Entry 6G2I (electron microscopy, 5.90 A resolution (low resolution: residue-level contacts below are approximate; hydrogen-bond / salt-bridge calls are withheld)); this record covers chains F and Q of the 18 polymer chains in the assembly.

Chain F (and Q):
Molecule: Acetyl-CoA carboxylase 1
Source organism: Homo sapiens
Notes: EC 6.4.1.2, 6.3.4.14; chain Q of this document is another copy of the same molecule, construct and numbering; everything in this record applies to it too
Reference sequence: Q13085 (ACACA_HUMAN); residues 1-2346 here = UniProt positions 1-2346
Sequence (2346 residues; each row starts with the number of its first residue):
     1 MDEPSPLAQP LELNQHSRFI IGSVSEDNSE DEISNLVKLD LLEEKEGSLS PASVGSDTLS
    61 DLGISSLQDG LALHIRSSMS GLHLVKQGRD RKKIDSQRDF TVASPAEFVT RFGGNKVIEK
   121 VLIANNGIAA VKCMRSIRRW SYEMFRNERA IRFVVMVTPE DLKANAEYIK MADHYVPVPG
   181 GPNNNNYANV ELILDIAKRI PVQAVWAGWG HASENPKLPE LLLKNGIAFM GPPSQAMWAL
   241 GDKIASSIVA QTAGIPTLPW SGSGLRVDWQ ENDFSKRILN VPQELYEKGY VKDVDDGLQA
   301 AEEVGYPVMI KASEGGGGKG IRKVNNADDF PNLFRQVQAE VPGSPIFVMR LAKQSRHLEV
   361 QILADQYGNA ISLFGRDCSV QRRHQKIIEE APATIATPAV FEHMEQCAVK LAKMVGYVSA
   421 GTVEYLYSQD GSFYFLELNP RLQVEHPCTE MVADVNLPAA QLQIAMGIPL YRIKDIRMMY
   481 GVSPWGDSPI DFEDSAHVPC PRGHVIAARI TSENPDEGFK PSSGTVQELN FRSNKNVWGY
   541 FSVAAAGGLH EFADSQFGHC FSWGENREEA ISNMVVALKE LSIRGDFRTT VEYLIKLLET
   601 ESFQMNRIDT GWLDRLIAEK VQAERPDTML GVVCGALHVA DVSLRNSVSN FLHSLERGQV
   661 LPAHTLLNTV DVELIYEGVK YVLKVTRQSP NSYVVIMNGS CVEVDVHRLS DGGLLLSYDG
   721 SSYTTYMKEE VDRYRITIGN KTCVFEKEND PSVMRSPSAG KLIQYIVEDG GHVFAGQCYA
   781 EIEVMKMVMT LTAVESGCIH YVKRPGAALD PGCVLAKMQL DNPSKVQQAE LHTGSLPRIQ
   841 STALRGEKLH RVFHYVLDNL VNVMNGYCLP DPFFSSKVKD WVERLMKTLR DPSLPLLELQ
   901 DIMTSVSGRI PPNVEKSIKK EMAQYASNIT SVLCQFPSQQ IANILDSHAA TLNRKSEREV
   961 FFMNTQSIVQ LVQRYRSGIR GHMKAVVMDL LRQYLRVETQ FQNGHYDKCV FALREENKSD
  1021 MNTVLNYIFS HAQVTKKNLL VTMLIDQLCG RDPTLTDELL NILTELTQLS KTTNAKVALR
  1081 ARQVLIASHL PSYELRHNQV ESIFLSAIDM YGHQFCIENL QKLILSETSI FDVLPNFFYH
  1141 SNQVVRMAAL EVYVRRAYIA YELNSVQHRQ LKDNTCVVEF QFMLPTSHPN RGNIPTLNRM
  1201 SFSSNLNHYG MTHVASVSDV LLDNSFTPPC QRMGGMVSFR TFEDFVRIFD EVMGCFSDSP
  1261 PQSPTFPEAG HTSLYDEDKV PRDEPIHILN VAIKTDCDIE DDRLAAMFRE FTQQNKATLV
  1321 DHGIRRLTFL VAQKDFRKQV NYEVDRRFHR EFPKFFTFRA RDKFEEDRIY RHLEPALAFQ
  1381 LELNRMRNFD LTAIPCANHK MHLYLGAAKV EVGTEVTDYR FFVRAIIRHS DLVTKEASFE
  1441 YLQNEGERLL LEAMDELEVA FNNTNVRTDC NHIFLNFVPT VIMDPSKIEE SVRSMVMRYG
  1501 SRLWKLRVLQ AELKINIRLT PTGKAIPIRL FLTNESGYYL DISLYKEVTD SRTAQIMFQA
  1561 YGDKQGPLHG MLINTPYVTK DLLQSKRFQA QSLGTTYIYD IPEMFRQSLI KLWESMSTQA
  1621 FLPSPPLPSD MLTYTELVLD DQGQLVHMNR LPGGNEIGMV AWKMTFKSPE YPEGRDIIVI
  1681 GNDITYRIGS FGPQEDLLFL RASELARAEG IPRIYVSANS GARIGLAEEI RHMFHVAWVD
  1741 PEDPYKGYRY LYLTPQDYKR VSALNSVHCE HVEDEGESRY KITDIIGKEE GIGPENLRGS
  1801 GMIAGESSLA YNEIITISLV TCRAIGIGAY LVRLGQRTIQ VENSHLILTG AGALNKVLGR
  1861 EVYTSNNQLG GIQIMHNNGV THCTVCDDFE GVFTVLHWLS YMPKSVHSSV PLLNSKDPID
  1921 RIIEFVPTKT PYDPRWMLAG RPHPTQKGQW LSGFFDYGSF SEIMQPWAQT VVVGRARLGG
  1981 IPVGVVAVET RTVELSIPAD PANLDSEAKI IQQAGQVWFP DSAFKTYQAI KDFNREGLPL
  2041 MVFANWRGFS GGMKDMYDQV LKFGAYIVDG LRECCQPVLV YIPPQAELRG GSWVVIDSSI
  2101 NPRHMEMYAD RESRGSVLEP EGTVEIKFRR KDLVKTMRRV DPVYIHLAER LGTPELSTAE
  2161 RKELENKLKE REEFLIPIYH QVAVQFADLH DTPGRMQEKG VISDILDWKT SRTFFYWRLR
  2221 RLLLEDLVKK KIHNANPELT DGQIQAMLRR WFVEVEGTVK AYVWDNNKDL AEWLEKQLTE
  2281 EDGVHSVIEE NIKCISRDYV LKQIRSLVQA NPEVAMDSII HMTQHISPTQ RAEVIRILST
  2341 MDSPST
Disordered / not traced: 1-101, 268-277, 512-523, 544-555, 618-624, 708-713, 749-751, 822-831, 840-847, 1189-1229, 1257-1260, 1271-1283, 1334-1351, 1431-1435, 1550-1553, 1561-1563, 2338-2346 (chain Q: 1-1580, 2338-2346)
Modified residues: S1263 (phosphoserine; SEP)
Swiss-Prot annotation at these positions:
  - active site: R441
  - binding site (ATP): G315 to G320
  - binding site (Mg(2+)): E424, E437, N439
  - binding site (Mn(2+)): E424, E437, N439
  - binding site (CoA): R1823, K2127, R2129
  - modified residue: M1 (N-acetylmethionine), S5 (Phosphoserine), S23 (Phosphoserine), S25 (Phosphoserine), S29 (Phosphoserine), S34 (Phosphoserine), S48 (Phosphoserine), S50 (Phosphoserine), S53 (Phosphoserine), T58 (Phosphothreonine), S78 (Phosphoserine), S80 (Phosphoserine), S488 (Phosphoserine), T610 (Phosphothreonine), K786 (N6-biotinyllysine), S835 (Phosphoserine), S1201 (Phosphoserine), S1216 (Phosphoserine), S1218 (Phosphoserine), T1227 (Phosphothreonine) and 5 more in UniProt
  - natural variant: R1687 (R1687Q: In a colorectal cancer sample), A2271 (A2271V: Frequency <)
  - mutagenesis: S78 (S78A: No effect on interaction with BRCA1), S344 (S344A: No effect on interaction with BRCA1), S432 (S432A: No effect on interaction with BRCA1), S1201 (S1201A: No effect on interaction with BRCA1), S1263 (S1263A: Abolishes interaction with BRCA1), S1585 (S1585A: No effect on interaction with BRCA1), S1952 (S1952A: No effect on interaction with BRCA1), S2211 (S2211A: No effect on interaction with BRCA1)

Interface between chain F and chain Q:
Contacting residue pairs - 7 pairs, chain F then chain Q:
  P179(F) - K1759(Q)
  L192(F) - K1759(Q)
  N913(F) - Q1642(Q)
  V932(F) - I2320(Q)
  V932(F) - H2321(Q)
  L933(F) - H2321(Q)
  R954(F) - R1798(Q)
Interface residues without a listed pair, chain F (7 interface residues in all): N189

In short:
The interface between chain F and chain Q involves 7 residues on one side and 5 on the other. From UniProt:
active-site residue R441(F), 6 ATP-binding residues, 3 Mg2+-binding residues and 3 Mn2+-binding residues on
chain F.
Chain F and chain Q are both Acetyl-CoA carboxylase 1 (Homo sapiens); the structure, Filament of acetyl-CoA
carboxylase and BRCT domains of BRCA1 (ACC-BRCT) at 5.9 A resolution, was determined by electron microscopy,
deposited together with 6G2D and 6G2H.
